6VB3 - chains A and B of the 3 polymer chains in the assembly; structure by X-ray diffraction, 2.00 A resolution.

Chain A:
Name: MHC class I antigen
Source organism: Homo sapiens
UniProt: F4NBQ1 (F4NBQ1_HUMAN); residues 1-276 here correspond to UniProt positions 25-300 (UniProt number = residue number + 24)
Chain sequence (277 residues; each row starts with the number of its first residue; numbering starts at 0):
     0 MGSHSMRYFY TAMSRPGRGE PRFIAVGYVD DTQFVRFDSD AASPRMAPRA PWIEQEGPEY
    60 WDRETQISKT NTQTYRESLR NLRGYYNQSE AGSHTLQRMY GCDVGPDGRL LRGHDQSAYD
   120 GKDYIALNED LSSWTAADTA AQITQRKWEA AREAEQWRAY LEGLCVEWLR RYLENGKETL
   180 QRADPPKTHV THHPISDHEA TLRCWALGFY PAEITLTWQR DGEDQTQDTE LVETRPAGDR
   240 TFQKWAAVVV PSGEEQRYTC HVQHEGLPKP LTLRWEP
Sequence notes: initiating methionine (0)
Disulfide bonds: Cys101-Cys164, Cys203-Cys259
Metal / ion sites: Na+: Asp220 (shared with Asp59(B) of chain B)

Chain B:
Name: Beta-2-microglobulin
Source organism: Homo sapiens
UniProt: P61769 (B2MG_HUMAN); residues 1-99 here correspond to UniProt positions 21-119 (UniProt number = residue number + 20)
Chain sequence (100 residues; each row starts with the number of its first residue; numbering starts at 0):
     0 MIQRTPKIQV YSRHPAENGK SNFLNCYVSG FHPSDIEVDL LKNGERIEKV EHSDLSFSKD
    60 WSFYLLYYTE FTPTEKDEYA CRVNHVTLSQ PKIVKWDRDM
Sequence notes: initiating methionine (0)
Curated features (UniProtKB/Swiss-Prot):
  - modified residue: Gln2 (Pyrrolidone carboxylic acid)
  - glycosylation: Ile1 (N-linked (Glc) (glycation) isoleucine), Lys19 (N-linked (Glc) (glycation) lysine), Lys41 (N-linked (Glc) (glycation) lysine), Lys48 (N-linked (Glc) (glycation) lysine), Lys58 (N-linked (Glc) (glycation) lysine), Lys91 (N-linked (Glc) (glycation) lysine), Lys94 (N-linked (Glc) (glycation) lysine)
Disulfide bonds: Cys25-Cys80
Metal / ion sites: Na+ site 1 near Asp34 (its only coordinating residue here); Na+ site 2: Asp59 (shared with Asp220(A) of chain A)

Chain A / chain B interface:
Residue-residue contacts (54):
  Phe8(A) - Ser55(B)
  Phe8(A) - Phe56(B)  hydrophobic
  Tyr9(A) - Phe56(B)
  Thr10(A) - Phe56(B)
  Thr10(A) - Phe62(B)
  Met12(A) - Ser33(B)  hydrogen bond
  Arg17(A) - Asp34(B)  salt bridge
  Val25(A) - Asp53(B)
  Val25(A) - Leu54(B)
  Val25(A) - Ser55(B)
  Tyr27(A) - Ser55(B)
  Tyr27(A) - Tyr63(B)  hydrogen bond
  Gln32(A) - Asp53(B)  hydrogen bond
  Arg35(A) - Asp53(B)  salt bridge
  Arg48(A) - Asp53(B)  salt bridge
  Ser92(A) - Met0(B)
  His93(A) - Met0(B)
  Gln96(A) - His31(B)  hydrogen bond
  Gln96(A) - Phe56(B)
  Gln96(A) - Trp60(B)  hydrogen bond (side chain-backbone)
  Gln96(A) - Phe62(B)
  Arg97(A) - Phe56(B)
  Met98(A) - Phe56(B)  hydrophobic
  Met98(A) - Trp60(B)  hydrophobic
  Gln115(A) - Trp60(B)
  Ser116(A) - Trp60(B)
  Ala117(A) - Trp60(B)  hydrophobic
  Asp119(A) - Met0(B)
  Asp119(A) - His31(B)
  Gly120(A) - Arg3(B)
  Gly120(A) - His31(B)  hydrogen bond (backbone-side chain)
  Asp122(A) - Trp60(B)  hydrogen bond
  His192(A) - Asp98(B)
  His192(A) - Met99(B)
  Trp204(A) - Met99(B)  hydrophobic
  Val231(A) - Gln8(B)
  Glu232(A) - Lys6(B)  salt bridge
  Glu232(A) - Gln8(B)  hydrogen bond (backbone-side chain)
  Glu232(A) - Tyr26(B)  hydrogen bond
  Glu232(A) - Ser28(B)  hydrogen bond
  Thr233(A) - Tyr26(B)
  Arg234(A) - Gln8(B)  hydrogen bond
  Arg234(A) - Tyr10(B)
  Pro235(A) - Tyr10(B)  hydrogen bond (backbone-side chain)
  Pro235(A) - Asn24(B)
  Pro235(A) - Tyr26(B)
  Pro235(A) - Leu65(B)  hydrophobic
  Ala236(A) - Arg12(B)  hydrogen bond (backbone-side chain)
  Ala236(A) - Asn24(B)  hydrogen bond (backbone-side chain)
  Gly237(A) - Arg12(B)
  Gly237(A) - Leu65(B)
  Gln242(A) - Tyr10(B)
  Gln242(A) - Ser11(B)  hydrogen bond (side chain-backbone)
  Gln242(A) - Arg12(B)  hydrogen bond (side chain-backbone)
Also at the interface, not in a pair above, chain A (36 interface residues in all): Ile23, Thr94, Arg202, Leu206, Asp238
Also at the interface, not in a pair above, chain B (28 interface residues in all): Ile1, His13, Pro14, Pro32, Ser57

Summary:
Chain A and chain B form an interface of 36 and 28 residues respectively, with 16 hydrogen bonds and 4 salt
bridges. Among the polar pairs are Arg17(A)-Asp34(B), Arg35(A)-Asp53(B) and Arg48(A)-Asp53(B). Asp220(A) and
Asp59(B) coordinate Na+ site 2.
Here chain A is MHC class I antigen and chain B is Beta-2-microglobulin, both from Homo sapiens. Entry 6VB3
(HLA-B*15:01 complexed with a synthetic peptide) was determined by X-ray diffraction.
